7E27 - chains A and B of the 5 polymer chains in the assembly; structure by electron microscopy, 2.29 A resolution.

Chain A (and B):
Molecule: Formate-nitrite transporter
From: Plasmodium falciparum 3D7
Notes: chain B of this document is another copy of the same molecule, construct and numbering; everything in this record applies to it too
UniProt: O77389 (O77389_PLAF7); residue numbers follow UniProt; this construct covers 1-309
Amino-acid sequence (309 residues; row label = number of the first residue in the row):
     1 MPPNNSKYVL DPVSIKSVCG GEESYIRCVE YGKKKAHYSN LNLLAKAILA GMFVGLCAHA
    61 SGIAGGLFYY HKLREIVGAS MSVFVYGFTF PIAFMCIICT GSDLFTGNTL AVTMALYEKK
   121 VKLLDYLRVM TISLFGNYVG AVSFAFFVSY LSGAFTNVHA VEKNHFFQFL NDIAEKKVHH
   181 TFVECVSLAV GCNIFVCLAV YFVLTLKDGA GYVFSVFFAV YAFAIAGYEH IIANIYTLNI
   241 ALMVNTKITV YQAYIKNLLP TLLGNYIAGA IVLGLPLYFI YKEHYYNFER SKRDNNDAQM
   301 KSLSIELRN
Disordered / not traced: 1-6, 294-309
Ligand contacts: HV6 ((Z)-4,4,5,5,5-pentakis(fluoranyl)-1-(4-methoxy-2-oxidanyl-phenyl)-3-oxidanyl-pent-2-en-1-one): Y31, V54, F90, A93, F94, I97, I98, S102, L104, T106, G107, N108, V196, V200, V220, F223, H230
From the paper describing this entry:
  - binding site for HV6: V54, F90, T106, G107, V196, V220, F223, H230
  - mutagenesis - T106A (Kd 80.77 nM): decreased binding to HV6
  - mutagenesis - G107S, H230A: abolished binding to HV6
  - conformationally variable residues (side-chain flip): F94, I98

How chain A and chain B interact:
Contacting residue pairs (11; chain A residue first):
  Y8(A) with I26(B), hydrophobic; H284(B), hydrogen bond; N287(B); F288(B), hydrophobic
  V9(A) with E23(B), hydrogen bond (backbone-side chain); R27(B), hydrogen bond (backbone-side chain)
  L10(A) with I26(B), hydrophobic; R27(B); E30(B); F288(B), hydrophobic
  P12(A) with R27(B)
Interface residues without a listed pair, chain B (8 interface residues in all): E22

Overview:
Chain A and chain B form an interface of 4 and 8 residues respectively; the contacts include 3 hydrogen bonds.
Polar pairs include Y8(A)-H284(B), V9(A)-E23(B) and V9(A)-R27(B). The paper reports a binding site for HV6 at
V54(A), F90(A) and T106(A) among others; G107S and H230A of chain A abolish binding to HV6.
Both chains are Formate-nitrite transporter (Plasmodium falciparum 3D7). Entry 7E27 (Structure of PfFNT in
complex with MMV007839) was determined by electron microscopy together with 7E26 from the same study.
